Entry 7SR3 (X-ray diffraction, 2.49 A resolution); this record covers chains A and B.

# Chain A
Molecule: Protein E7 peptide, Beta-2-microglobulin, MHC class I antigen chimera
From: Human papillomavirus type 16
UniProt: chimeric construct of P03129, P16213, A0A678ZGP6: residues 1-12 from P03129 (VE7_HPV16) positions 11-22 (UniProt number = residue number + 10); residues 25-123 from P16213 positions 21-119 (UniProt number = residue number - 4); residues 144-418 from A0A678ZGP6 positions 25-299 (UniProt number = residue number - 119)
Sequence (427 residues; each row starts with the number of its first residue; note: 10 numbers in that range are skipped by the numbering (no residue carries them; nothing is unmodelled there); a row labelled like 14A-14M holds insertion residues (14A, then the next letters in order)):
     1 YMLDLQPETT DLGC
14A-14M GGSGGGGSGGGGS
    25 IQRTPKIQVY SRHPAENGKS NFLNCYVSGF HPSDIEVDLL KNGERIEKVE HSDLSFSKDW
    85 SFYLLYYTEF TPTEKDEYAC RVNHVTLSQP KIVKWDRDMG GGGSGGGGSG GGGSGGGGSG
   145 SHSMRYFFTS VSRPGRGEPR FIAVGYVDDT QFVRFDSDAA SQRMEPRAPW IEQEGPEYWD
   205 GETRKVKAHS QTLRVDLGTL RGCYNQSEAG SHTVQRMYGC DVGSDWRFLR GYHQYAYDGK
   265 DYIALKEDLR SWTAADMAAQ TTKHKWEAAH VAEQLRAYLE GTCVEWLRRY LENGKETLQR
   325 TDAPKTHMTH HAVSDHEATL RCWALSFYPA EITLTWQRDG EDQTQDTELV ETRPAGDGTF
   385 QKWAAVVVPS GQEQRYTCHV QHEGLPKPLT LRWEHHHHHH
Disordered / not traced: 14A-14M, 124-143, 332-343, 362-370, 390-398, 417-424
Construct notes: linker (13-14, 14A-14M, 124-143); engineered mutation Leu217 (His98 in A0A678ZGP6), Cys227 (Tyr108 in A0A678ZGP6); expression tag (419-424)
Curated features (UniProtKB/Swiss-Prot):
  - motif: Leu12 (LXCXE motif)
Disulfides: Cys14-Cys227, Cys49-Cys104, Cys244-Cys307, Cys346-Cys402

# Chain B
Molecule: VHH
From: Lama glama
Notes: antibody fragment or engineered binder
Sequence (116 residues; row label = number of the first residue in the row):
     3 EVKLVESGGG LVQPGGSLRL SCAASGSIFS INTMGWYRQT PGKQRDLVAD ISSGGSTKYG
    63 DSVKGRFTIS RDNTKNTVYL QMNSLKPEDT AVYYCYGLSY SNDDYWGQGT QVTVSS
Disordered / not traced: 42-44, 118
Disulfides: Cys24-Cys97

# Interface between chain A and chain B
Pairs across the interface - 42 pairs, chain A then chain B:
  Leu64(A) - Asn104(B)
  Asn66(A) - Asn34(B)  hydrogen bond (backbone-side chain)
  Asn66(A) - Tyr102(B)
  Asn66(A) - Asn104(B)
  Gly67(A) - Asn34(B)  hydrogen bond (backbone-side chain)
  Gly67(A) - Thr35(B)  hydrogen bond (backbone-side chain)
  Gly67(A) - Leu100(B)
  Gly67(A) - Ser101(B)
  Gly67(A) - Asn104(B)  hydrogen bond (backbone-side chain)
  Glu68(A) - Asn34(B)  hydrogen bond
  Glu68(A) - Thr35(B)
  Glu68(A) - Ser54(B)
  Arg69(A) - Leu49(B)
  Arg69(A) - Asp52(B)  salt bridge
  Arg69(A) - Lys60(B)
  Glu101(A) - Tyr102(B)
  Glu101(A) - Ser103(B)  hydrogen bond
  Glu101(A) - Asn104(B)  hydrogen bond (backbone-side chain)
  Tyr102(A) - Asn104(B)
  Ala103(A) - Asn104(B)
  Arg105(A) - Tyr39(B)
  Arg105(A) - Tyr98(B)  hydrogen bond
  Arg105(A) - Leu100(B)
  Asn107(A) - Arg47(B)  hydrogen bond (side chain-backbone)
  His108(A) - Gln46(B)
  Val109(A) - Gln46(B)
  Leu111(A) - Gln46(B)
  Ser112(A) - Gln41(B)
  Ser112(A) - Lys45(B)
  Ser112(A) - Arg47(B)  hydrogen bond (backbone-side chain)
  Gln113(A) - Arg47(B)
  Gln113(A) - Asp106(B)
  Gln113(A) - Trp108(B)
  Pro114(A) - Tyr39(B)  hydrophobic
  Pro114(A) - Arg47(B)
  Pro114(A) - Trp108(B)
  Ile116(A) - Leu100(B)  hydrophobic
  Ile116(A) - Asn104(B)
  Ile116(A) - Asp106(B)
  Lys118(A) - Ser103(B)  hydrogen bond (side chain-backbone)
  Lys118(A) - Asn104(B)
  Lys118(A) - Asp105(B)  salt bridge
Other interface residues (no listed pair), chain A (20 interface residues in all): Glu60, Lys65
Other interface residues (no listed pair), chain B (21 interface residues in all): Asp48

# In short
The interface between chain A and chain B involves 20 residues on one side and 21 on the other; the contacts
include 11 hydrogen bonds and 2 salt bridges. Polar pairs include Arg69(A)-Asp52(B), Lys118(A)-Asp105(B) and
Asn66(A)-Asn34(B).
Here chain A is Protein E7 peptide, Beta-2-microglobulin, MHC class I antigen chimera (Human papillomavirus
type 16) and chain B is VHH (Lama glama). Entry 7SR3 (Single chain trimer HLA-A*02:01 (H98L, Y108C) with
HPV.16 E7 peptide YMLDLQPETTDL) was determined by X-ray diffraction together with 7SQP, 7SR0, 7SR4, 7SR5,
7SRK, 7SSH, 7ST3 and 7STG from the same study.
